PDB entry 8E6Z | electron microscopy, 4.10 A resolution (low resolution: residue-level contacts below are approximate; hydrogen-bond / salt-bridge calls are withheld) | chains B and E of the 9 polymer chains in the assembly

# Chain B
Protein: DNA-directed RNA polymerase subunit beta'
Organism: Escherichia coli
Notes: EC 2.7.7.6
UniProt: P0A8T7 (RPOC_ECOLI); residues 1-1407 here = UniProt positions 1-1407
Sequence (1407 residues; row label = number of the first residue in the row):
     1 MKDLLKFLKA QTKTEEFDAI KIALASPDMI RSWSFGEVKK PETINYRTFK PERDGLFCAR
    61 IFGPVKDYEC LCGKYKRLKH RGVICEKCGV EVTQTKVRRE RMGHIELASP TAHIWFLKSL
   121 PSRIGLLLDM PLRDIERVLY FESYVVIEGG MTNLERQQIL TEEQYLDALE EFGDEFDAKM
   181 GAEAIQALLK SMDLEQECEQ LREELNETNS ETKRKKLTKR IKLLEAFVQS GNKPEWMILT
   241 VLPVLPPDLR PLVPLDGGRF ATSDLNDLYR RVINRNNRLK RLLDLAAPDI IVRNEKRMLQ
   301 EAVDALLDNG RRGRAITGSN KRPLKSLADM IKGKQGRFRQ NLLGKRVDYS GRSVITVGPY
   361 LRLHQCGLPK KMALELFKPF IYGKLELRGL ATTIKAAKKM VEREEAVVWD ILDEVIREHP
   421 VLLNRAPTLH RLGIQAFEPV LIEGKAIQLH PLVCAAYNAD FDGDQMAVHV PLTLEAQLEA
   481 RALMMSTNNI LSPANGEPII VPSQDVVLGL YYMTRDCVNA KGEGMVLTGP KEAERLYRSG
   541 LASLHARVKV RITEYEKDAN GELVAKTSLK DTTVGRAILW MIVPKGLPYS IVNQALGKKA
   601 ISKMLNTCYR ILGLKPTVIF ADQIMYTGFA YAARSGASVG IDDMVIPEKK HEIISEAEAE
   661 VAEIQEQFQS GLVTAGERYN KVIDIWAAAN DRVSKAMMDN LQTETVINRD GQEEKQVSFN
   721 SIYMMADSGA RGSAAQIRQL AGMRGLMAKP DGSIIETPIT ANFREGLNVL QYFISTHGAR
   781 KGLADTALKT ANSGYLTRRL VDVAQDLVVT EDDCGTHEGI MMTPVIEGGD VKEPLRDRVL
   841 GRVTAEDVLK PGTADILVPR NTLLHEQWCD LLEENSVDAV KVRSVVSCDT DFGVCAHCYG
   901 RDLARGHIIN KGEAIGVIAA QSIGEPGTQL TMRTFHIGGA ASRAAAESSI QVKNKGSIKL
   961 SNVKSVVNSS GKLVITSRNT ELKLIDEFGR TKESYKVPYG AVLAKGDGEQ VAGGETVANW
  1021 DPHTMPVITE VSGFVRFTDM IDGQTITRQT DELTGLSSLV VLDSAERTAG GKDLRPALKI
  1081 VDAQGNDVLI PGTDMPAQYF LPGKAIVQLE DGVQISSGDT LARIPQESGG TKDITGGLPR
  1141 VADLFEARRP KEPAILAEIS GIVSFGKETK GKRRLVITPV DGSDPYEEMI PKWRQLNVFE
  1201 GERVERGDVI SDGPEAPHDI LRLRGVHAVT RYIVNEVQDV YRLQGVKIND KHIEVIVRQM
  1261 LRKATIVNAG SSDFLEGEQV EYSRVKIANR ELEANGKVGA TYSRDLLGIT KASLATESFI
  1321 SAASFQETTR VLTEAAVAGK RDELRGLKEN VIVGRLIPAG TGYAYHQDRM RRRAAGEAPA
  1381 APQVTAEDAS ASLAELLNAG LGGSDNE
Disordered / not traced: 1-15, 934-947, 1127-1135, 1374-1407
UniProt features mapped onto this chain:
  - binding site (Zn(2+)): C70, C72, C85, C88, C814, C888, C895, C898
  - binding site (Mg(2+)): D460, D462, D464
  - modified residue: K983 (N6-acetyllysine)
  - mutagenesis: Q504 (Q504P: Resistant to antibiotics salinamide A and B), N690 (N690D: Resistant to antibiotics salinamide A and B), M697 (M697V: Resistant to antibiotics salinamide A and B), A735 (A735T: Resistant to antibiotics salinamide A and B), R738 (R738C/H/P/S: Resistant to antibiotics salinamide A and B), A748 (A748E: Resistant to antibiotics salinamide A and B), P758 (P758S/T: Resistant to antibiotics salinamide A and B), F763 (F763C: Resistant to antibiotics salinamide A and B), S775 (S775A: Resistant to antibiotics salinamide A and B), A779 (A779T/V: Resistant to antibiotics salinamide A and B), R780 (R780C: Resistant to antibiotics salinamide A and B), G782 (G782A/C: Resistant to antibiotics salinamide A and B), 1 further mutagenesis entry in UniProt
Ion coordination: Zn2+ site 1: C70, C85; Mg2+: D460, D462, D464 (shared with 1 residue of chain 7); Zn2+ site 2: C814, C888, C895, C898

# Chain E
Protein: DNA-directed RNA polymerase subunit omega
Organism: Escherichia coli
Notes: EC 2.7.7.6
UniProt: P0A802 (RPOZ_ECO57); residue numbers follow UniProt; this construct covers 1-91
Sequence (91 residues; each row starts with the number of its first residue):
     1 MARVTVQDAV EKIGNRFDLV LVAARRARQM QVGGKDPLVP EENDKTTVIA LREIEEGLIN
    61 NQILDVRERQ EQQEQEAAEL QAVTAIAEGR R
Disordered / not traced: 1-2, 72-91

# Chain B / chain E interface
Residue-residue contacts (28; chain B residue first):
  H364(B) with V4(E)
  E414(B) with K45(E)
  V415(B) with K45(E)
  R417(B) with E42(E); N43(E)
  E418(B) with V48(E)
  L474(B) with A27(E); Q31(E); T47(E)
  E475(B) with R28(E)
  Q477(B) with T47(E)
  L478(B) with A23(E); A24(E); T47(E); L51(E)
  R481(B) with R3(E)
  A482(B) with R16(E)
  T487(B) with V4(E)
  N488(B) with R16(E)
  L614(B) with Q7(E)
  K615(B) with T5(E); Q7(E)
  R905(B) with R16(E)
  N910(B) with N15(E); F17(E)
  G1360(B) with F17(E)
  T1361(B) with V20(E)
  A1364(B) with L21(E)
Other interface residues (no listed pair), chain B (26 interface residues in all): E438, T473, E479, L483, K911, E913
Other interface residues (no listed pair), chain E (25 interface residues in all): V6, D8, G14, D44, T46

# In short
Chain B and chain E form an interface of 26 and 25 residues respectively. The Mg2+ site is built by D460(B),
D462(B) and D464(B). Curated annotation (UniProt) lists 8 Zn2+-binding residues, 3 Mg2+-binding residues and
13 mutagenesis sites on chain B.
Chain B is DNA-directed RNA polymerase subunit beta' and chain E is DNA-directed RNA polymerase subunit omega,
both from Escherichia coli; the structure, Escherichia coli Rho-dependent transcription pre-termination
complex containing 18 nt long RNA spacer, dC75 rut mimic RNA ..., was determined by electron microscopy (same
publication as 8E3F, 8E3H, 8E5K, 8E5L, 8E5O, 8E5P and 3 further entries).
